5FMR - chain A; structure by X-ray diffraction, 2.00 A resolution.

Chain A:
Name: Intraflagellar transport protein component IFT52
Source organism: Chlamydomonas reinhardtii
Notes: fragment: gift, residues 1-272
Reference sequence: Q944U2 (Q944U2_CHLRE); residues 5-280 here correspond to UniProt positions 1-276 (UniProt number = residue number - 4)
Chain sequence (280 residues; row label = number of the first residue in the row):
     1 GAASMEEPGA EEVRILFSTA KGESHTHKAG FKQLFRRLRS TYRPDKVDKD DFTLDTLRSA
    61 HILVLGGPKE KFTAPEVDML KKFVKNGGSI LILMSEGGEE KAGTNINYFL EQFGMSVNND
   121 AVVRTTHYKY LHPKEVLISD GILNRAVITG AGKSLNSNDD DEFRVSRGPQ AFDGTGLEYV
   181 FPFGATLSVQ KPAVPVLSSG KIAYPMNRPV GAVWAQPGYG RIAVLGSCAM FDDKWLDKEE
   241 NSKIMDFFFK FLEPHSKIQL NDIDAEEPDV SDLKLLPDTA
Not modelled in the structure: 1-11, 150-160, 166-171, 271-280
Differences from the reference sequence: expression tag (1-4)
From the paper describing this entry:
  - mutagenesis - K134E, R208E: decreased binding to IFT-B2
  - mutagenesis - K134E/R208E: abolished binding to IFT-B2

In short:
From the paper: K134E and R208E reduce binding to IFT-B2; K134E/R208E abolish binding to IFT-B2.
Chain A is Intraflagellar transport protein component IFT52 (Chlamydomonas reinhardtii); the structure,
crIFT52 N-terminal domain, was determined by X-ray diffraction, deposited together with 5FMS and 5FMU.
